Entry 3HPJ (X-ray diffraction, 2.00 A resolution); this record covers chains A and B of the 3 polymer chains in the assembly.

== Chain A ==
Name: HLA class I histocompatibility antigen, A-2 alpha chain
Organism: Homo sapiens
UniProtKB: P01892 (1A02_HUMAN); residues 1-275 here correspond to UniProt positions 25-299 (UniProt number = residue number + 24)
Chain sequence (275 residues; row label = number of the first residue in the row):
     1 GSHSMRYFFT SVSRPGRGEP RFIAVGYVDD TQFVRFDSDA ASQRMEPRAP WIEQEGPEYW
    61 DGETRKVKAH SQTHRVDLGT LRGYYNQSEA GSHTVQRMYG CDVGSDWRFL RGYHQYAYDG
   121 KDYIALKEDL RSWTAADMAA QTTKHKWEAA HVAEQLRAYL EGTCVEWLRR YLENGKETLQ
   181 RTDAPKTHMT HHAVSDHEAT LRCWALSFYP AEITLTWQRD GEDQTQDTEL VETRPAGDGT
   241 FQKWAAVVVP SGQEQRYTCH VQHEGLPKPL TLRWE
Disulfides: C101-C164, C203-C259

== Chain B ==
Name: Beta-2-microglobulin
Organism: Homo sapiens
UniProtKB: P61769 (B2MG_HUMAN); residues 1-99 here correspond to UniProt positions 21-119 (UniProt number = residue number + 20)
Chain sequence (100 residues; numbered 0 to 99; the number before each row is that of its first residue; numbering starts at 0):
     0 MIQRTPKIQV YSRHPAENGK SNFLNCYVSG FHPSDIEVDL LKNGERIEKV EHSDLSFSKD
    60 WSFYLLYYTE FTPTEKDEYA CRVNHVTLSQ PKIVKWDRDM
Construct notes: initiating methionine (0)
Disulfides: C25-C80
Curated features (UniProtKB/Swiss-Prot):
  - modified residue: Q2 (Pyrrolidone carboxylic acid)
  - glycosylation: I1 (N-linked (Glc) (glycation) isoleucine), K19 (N-linked (Glc) (glycation) lysine), K41 (N-linked (Glc) (glycation) lysine), K48 (N-linked (Glc) (glycation) lysine), K58 (N-linked (Glc) (glycation) lysine), K91 (N-linked (Glc) (glycation) lysine), K94 (N-linked (Glc) (glycation) lysine)

== Interface between chain A and chain B ==
Contacting residue pairs (60):
  F8(A) with S55(B); F56(B)
  F9(A) with F56(B)
  T10(A) with F56(B); F62(B)
  V12(A) with S33(B)
  I23(A) with L54(B)
  V25(A) with D53(B); L54(B); S55(B)
  Y27(A) with S55(B); Y63(B), hydrogen bond
  Q32(A) with D53(B), hydrogen bond
  R35(A) with D53(B), salt bridge
  R48(A) with D53(B), salt bridge
  S92(A) with M0(B)
  H93(A) with M0(B)
  T94(A) with F62(B)
  Q96(A) with H31(B), hydrogen bond; F56(B); W60(B), hydrogen bond (side chain-backbone); F62(B)
  R97(A) with F56(B)
  M98(A) with F56(B), hydrophobic
  Q115(A) with W60(B)
  Y116(A) with W60(B)
  A117(A) with W60(B), hydrophobic
  D119(A) with M0(B); I1(B); H31(B)
  G120(A) with I1(B); H31(B)
  K121(A) with I1(B)
  D122(A) with W60(B), hydrogen bond
  T190(A) with D98(B), hydrogen bond
  H192(A) with D98(B), salt bridge
  R202(A) with D98(B), salt bridge
  W204(A) with D98(B), hydrogen bond; M99(B)
  V231(A) with Q8(B)
  E232(A) with K6(B); Q8(B), hydrogen bond (backbone-side chain); S28(B), hydrogen bond
  T233(A) with Y26(B)
  R234(A) with Q8(B), hydrogen bond; Y10(B); Y26(B); M99(B), hydrogen bond (side chain-backbone)
  P235(A) with Y10(B), hydrogen bond (backbone-side chain); N24(B); Y26(B)
  A236(A) with R12(B), hydrogen bond (backbone-side chain); N24(B), hydrogen bond (backbone-side chain)
  G237(A) with R12(B), hydrogen bond (backbone-side chain); L65(B)
  D238(A) with R12(B)
  Q242(A) with Y10(B); S11(B); R12(B), hydrogen bond (side chain-backbone)
  W244(A) with M99(B), hydrogen bond (side chain-backbone)
Interface residues without a listed pair, chain A (38 interface residues in all): L206
Interface residues without a listed pair, chain B (25 interface residues in all): H13, P14, H51

== In short ==
The interface between chain A and chain B involves 38 residues on one side and 25 on the other, with 17
hydrogen bonds and 4 salt bridges. Polar pairs include R35(A)-D53(B), R48(A)-D53(B) and H192(A)-D98(B).
Here chain A is HLA class I histocompatibility antigen, A-2 alpha chain and chain B is Beta-2-microglobulin,
both from Homo sapiens. Entry 3HPJ (Human Class I MHC HLA-A2 in complex with the WT-1 (126-134) peptide) was
determined by X-ray diffraction (same publication as 3MYJ).
